PDB entry 4WYM | X-ray diffraction, 2.60 A resolution | chains E and R of the 12 polymer chains in the assembly

[Chain E]
Name: Capsid protein p24
Organism: Human immunodeficiency virus type 1 group M subtype B
UniProt: P12497 (POL_HV1N5); residues 1-231 here correspond to UniProt positions 133-363 (UniProt number = residue number + 132)
Chain sequence (231 residues; each row starts with the number of its first residue):
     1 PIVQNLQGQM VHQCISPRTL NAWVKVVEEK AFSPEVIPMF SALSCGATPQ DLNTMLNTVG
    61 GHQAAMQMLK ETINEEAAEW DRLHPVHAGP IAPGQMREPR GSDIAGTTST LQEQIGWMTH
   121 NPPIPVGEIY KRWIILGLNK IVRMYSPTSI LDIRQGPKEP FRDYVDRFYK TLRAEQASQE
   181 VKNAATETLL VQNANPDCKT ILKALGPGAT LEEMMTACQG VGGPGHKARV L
Not modelled in the structure: 86-90, 221-231
Differences from the reference sequence: engineered mutation C14 (Ala146 in P12497), C45 (Glu177 in P12497), A184 (Trp316 in P12497), A185 (Met317 in P12497)
Swiss-Prot annotation at these positions:
  - region: N57 to Q95 (Interaction with human PPIA/CYPA and NUP153)
  - site: G89, P90 (Cis/trans isomerization of proline peptide bond), L231 (Cleavage)
  - modified residue: S16 (Phosphoserine)

[Chain R]
Name: Isoform 2 of cleavage and polyadenylation specificity factor subunit 6
Organism: Homo sapiens
UniProt: Q16630 (CPSF6_HUMAN), isoform Q16630-2; residues 313-327 here = UniProt positions 313-327
Chain sequence (17 residues; row label = number of the first residue in the row):
   311 GTPVLFPGQP FGQPPLG
Not modelled in the structure: 311, 326-327
Differences from the reference sequence: expression tag (311-312)

[How chain E and chain R interact]
Residue-residue contacts (10):
  Y169(E) - P317(R)  hydrophobic
  Q179(E) - F316(R)
  Q179(E) - P317(R)
  Q179(E) - Q319(R)
  Q179(E) - Q323(R)
  K182(E) - P317(R)
  K182(E) - G318(R)  hydrogen bond (side chain-backbone)
  N183(E) - F316(R)
  N183(E) - P317(R)
  T186(E) - P317(R)
Also at the interface, not in a pair above, chain E (6 interface residues in all): L172

[Summary]
Chain E and chain R form an interface of 6 and 5 residues respectively, with 1 hydrogen bond. Its one
hydrogen-bonded contact is K182(E)-G318(R).
Here chain E is Capsid protein p24 (Human immunodeficiency virus type 1 group M subtype B) and chain R is
Isoform 2 of cleavage and polyadenylation specificity factor subunit 6 (Homo sapiens). Entry 4WYM (Structural
basis of HIV-1 capsid recognition by CPSF6) was determined by X-ray diffraction together with 4QNB from the
same study.
